PDB entry 7NIG | X-ray diffraction, 1.90 A resolution | chains A and P

# Chain A
Name: 14-3-3 protein sigma
From: Homo sapiens
Reference sequence: P31947 (1433S_HUMAN); numbering as in UniProt (aligned over 1-248)
Sequence (253 residues; row label = number of the first residue in the row; numbers below 1 keep their minus sign (Gly-4 is residue -4)):
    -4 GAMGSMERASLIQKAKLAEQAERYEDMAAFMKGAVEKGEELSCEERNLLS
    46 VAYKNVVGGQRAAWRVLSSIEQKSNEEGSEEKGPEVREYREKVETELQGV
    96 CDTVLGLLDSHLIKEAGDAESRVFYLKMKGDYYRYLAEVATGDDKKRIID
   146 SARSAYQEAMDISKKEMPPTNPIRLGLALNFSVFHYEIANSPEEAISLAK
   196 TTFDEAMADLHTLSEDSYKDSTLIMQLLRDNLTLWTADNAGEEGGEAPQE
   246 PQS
Not modelled in the structure: -4, 71-77, 232-248
Covalent attachments: 2-bromanyl-4-imidazol-1-yl-benzaldehyde (UFH) linked to Lys122
Modified residues: Cys38 (S-hydroxycysteine; CSO)
Differences from the reference sequence: expression tag (-4 to 0)
Ion coordination: Ca2+ site 1 near Glu2 (its only coordinating residue here); Ca2+ site 2: Glu35, Glu110, Glu188
Small-molecule neighbours: 2-bromanyl-4-imidazol-1-yl-benzaldehyde (UFH): Asn42, Ser45, Phe119, Pro167, Ile168, Gly171, Ile219
UniProt features mapped onto this chain:
  - site (Interaction with phosphoserine on interacting protein): Arg56, Arg129
  - modified residue (Phosphoserine): Ser5, Ser74, Ser248
Reported in the primary citation:
  - binding site for 2-bromanyl-4-imidazol-1-yl-benzaldehyde: Asn42, Phe119, Lys122

# Chain P
Name: Peptidyl-prolyl cis-trans isomerase NIMA-interacting 1
Notes: EC 5.2.1.8
Reference sequence: Q13526 (PIN1_HUMAN); residues 61-77 here = UniProt positions 61-77
Sequence (17 residues; numbered 61 to 77; the number before each row is that of its first residue):
    61 LVKHSQSRRPSSWRQEK
Not modelled in the structure: 61-68, 76-77
Modified residues: Ser72 (phosphoserine; SEP)
UniProt features mapped onto this chain:
  - modified residue: Ser71 (Phosphoserine)

# How chain A and chain P interact
Residue-residue contacts (19; chain A residue first):
  Val46(A) with Gln75(P)
  Arg56(A) with Ser72(P)
  Arg129(A) with Ser72(P)
  Tyr130(A) with Ser72(P)
  Leu174(A) with Ser71(P); Ser72(P); Trp73(P)
  Asn175(A) with Ser72(P); Trp73(P), hydrogen bond (side chain-backbone)
  Val178(A) with Ser71(P)
  Glu182(A) with Arg69(P), hydrogen bond (side chain-backbone); Pro70(P)
  Ile219(A) with Trp73(P)
  Leu222(A) with Arg74(P)
  Asn226(A) with Pro70(P); Ser71(P), hydrogen bond (side chain-backbone)
  Leu229(A) with Arg69(P); Pro70(P), hydrophobic
  Trp230(A) with Pro70(P), hydrophobic
Also at the interface, not in a pair above, chain A (17 interface residues in all): Glu14, Lys49, Lys122, Gly171

# Summary
17 residues of chain A face 7 of chain P across their interface; the contacts include 3 hydrogen bonds. Among
the polar pairs are Asn175(A)-Trp73(P), Glu182(A)-Arg69(P) and Asn226(A)-Ser71(P). Covalently linked
2-bromanyl-4-imidazol-1-yl-benzaldehyde: at Lys122(A). The Ca2+ site 2 is built by Glu35(A), Glu110(A) and
Glu188(A). The paper reports a binding site for 2-bromanyl-4-imidazol-1-yl-benzaldehyde at Asn42(A), Phe119(A)
and Lys122(A).
Here chain A is 14-3-3 protein sigma (Homo sapiens) and chain P is Peptidyl-prolyl cis-trans isomerase
NIMA-interacting 1. Entry 7NIG (14-3-3 sigma with Pin1 binding site pS72 and covalently bound LvD1008) was
determined by X-ray diffraction together with 7AOG, 7AXN, 7AYF, 7AZ1, 7AZ2, 7BDP and 17 further entries from
the same study.
